6RYR - chains B and J of the 11 polymer chains in the assembly; structure by electron microscopy, 3.10 A resolution.

Chain B:
Protein: Histone H4
Organism: Xenopus laevis
UniProtKB: P62799 (H4_XENLA); residues 0-102 here correspond to UniProt positions 1-103 (UniProt number = residue number + 1)
Chain sequence (103 residues; each row starts with the number of its first residue; numbering starts at 0):
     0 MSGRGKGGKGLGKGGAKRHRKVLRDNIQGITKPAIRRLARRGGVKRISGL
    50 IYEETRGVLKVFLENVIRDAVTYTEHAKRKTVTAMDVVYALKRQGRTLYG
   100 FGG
Disordered / not traced: 0-15
Swiss-Prot annotation at these positions:
  - DNA-binding region: Lys16 to Lys20
  - modified residue: Ser1 (N-acetylserine), Arg3 (Asymmetric dimethylarginine), Lys5 (N6-(2-hydroxyisobutyryl)lysine), Lys8 (N6-(2-hydroxyisobutyryl)lysine), Lys12 (N6-(2-hydroxyisobutyryl)lysine), Lys16 (N6-(2-hydroxyisobutyryl)lysine), Lys20 (N6,N6,N6-trimethyllysine), Lys31 (N6-(2-hydroxyisobutyryl)lysine), Lys44 (N6-(2-hydroxyisobutyryl)lysine), Ser47 (Phosphoserine), Tyr51 (Phosphotyrosine), Lys59 (N6-(2-hydroxyisobutyryl)lysine), Lys77 (N6-(2-hydroxyisobutyryl)lysine), Lys79 (N6-(2-hydroxyisobutyryl)lysine), Tyr88 (Phosphotyrosine), Lys91 (N6-(2-hydroxyisobutyryl)lysine)
  - cross-link (Glycyl lysine isopeptide (Lys-Gly)): Lys31 (interchain with G-Cter in UFM1), Lys91 (interchain with G-Cter in ubiquitin)
From the paper describing this entry:
  - post-translational modification sites: Lys16 (proposed by the authors, not directly observed)

Chain J:
Molecule: 149-nt DNA strand
Organism: synthetic construct
Sequence (149 nucleotides; numbered -76 to 72; the number before each row is that of its first residue; numbers below 1 keep their minus sign (DG-76 is residue -76)):
   -76 GCCTATCGATGTATATATCTGACACGTGCCTGGAGACTAGGGAGTAATCC
   -26 CCTTGGCGGTTAAAACGCGGGGGACAGCGCGTACGTGCGTTTAAGCGGTG
    24 CTAGAGCTGTCTACGACCAATTGAGCGGCCTCGGCACCGGGATTCTGAT

Interface between chain B and chain J:
Pairs across the interface - 15 pairs, chain B then chain J:
  Lys20(B) - DT15(J)  salt bridge to the phosphate
  Lys20(B) - DA16(J)  salt bridge to the phosphate
  Arg35(B) - DG8(J)  salt bridge to the phosphate
  Arg39(B) - DG8(J)  salt bridge to the phosphate
  Arg45(B) - DC7(J)  hydrogen bond to the sugar
  Arg45(B) - DG8(J)  phosphate contact
  Ile46(B) - DC7(J)  phosphate contact
  Ile46(B) - DG8(J)  hydrogen bond to the phosphate
  Ser47(B) - DC7(J)  hydrogen bond to the phosphate
  Gly48(B) - DC7(J)  hydrogen bond to the phosphate
  Arg78(B) - DA28(J)  phosphate contact
  Lys79(B) - DG27(J)  phosphate contact
  Lys79(B) - DA28(J)  hydrogen bond to the phosphate
  Thr80(B) - DG27(J)  phosphate contact
  Thr80(B) - DA28(J)  hydrogen bond to the phosphate
Also at the interface, not in a pair above, chain B (12 interface residues in all): Lys44, Leu49
Also at the interface, not in a pair above, chain J (7 interface residues in all): DT9

Overview:
12 residues of chain B face 7 of chain J across their interface, with 6 hydrogen bonds and 4 salt bridges.
Polar pairs include Arg45(B)-DC7(J), Ile46(B)-DG8(J) and Ser47(B)-DC7(J). Curated annotation (UniProt) lists a
DNA-binding region on chain B. From the paper: a modification site at Lys16(B).
Here chain B is Histone H4 (Xenopus laevis) and chain J is a 149-nt DNA strand (synthetic construct). Entry
6RYR (Nucleosome-CHD4 complex structure (single CHD4 copy)) was determined by electron microscopy, deposited
together with 6RYU.
